PDB entry 4Q4Y | X-ray diffraction, 1.88 A resolution | chains 1 and 3 of the 4 polymer chains in the assembly

Chain 1:
Molecule: Coxsackievirus capsid protein VP1
From: Coxsackievirus A24
UniProt: V9VEF3 (V9VEF3_9ENTO); residues 1-305 here correspond to UniProt positions 581-885 (UniProt number = residue number + 580)
Chain sequence (305 residues; row label = number of the first residue in the row):
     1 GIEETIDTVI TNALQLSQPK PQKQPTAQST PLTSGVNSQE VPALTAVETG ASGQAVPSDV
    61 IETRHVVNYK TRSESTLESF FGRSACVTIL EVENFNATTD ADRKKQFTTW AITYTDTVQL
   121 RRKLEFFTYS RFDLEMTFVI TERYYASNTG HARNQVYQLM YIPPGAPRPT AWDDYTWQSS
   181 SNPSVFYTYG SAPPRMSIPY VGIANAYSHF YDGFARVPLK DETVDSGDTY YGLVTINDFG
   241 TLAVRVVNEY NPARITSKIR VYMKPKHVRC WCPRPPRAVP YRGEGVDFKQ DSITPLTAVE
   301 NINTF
Unresolved in the structure: 1-24
Metal / ion sites: Ca2+ site 1: T26, A27, S29, N68; Ca2+ site 2: T33, S34, S58, I61; Ca2+ site 3: L44 (shared with 2 residues of chain 4)
Residues lining bound ligands:
  - hexane-1,6-diol (HEZ), molecule 1: N154, T188, Y189, G190, S191
  - hexane-1,6-diol (HEZ), molecule 2: Y230, V234, T235, E284
  - N-acetyl-alpha-neuraminic acid (SIA): R143, Y145, A146, S147, N148, Y250, N251, P252
From the paper describing this entry:
  - binding site for N-acetyl-alpha-neuraminic acid: Y145, A146, S147

Chain 3:
Molecule: Coxsackievirus capsid protein VP3
From: Coxsackievirus A24
UniProt: V9VEF3 (V9VEF3_9ENTO); residues 1-240 here correspond to UniProt positions 341-580 (UniProt number = residue number + 340)
Chain sequence (240 residues; each row starts with the number of its first residue):
     1 GLPTMLTPGS SQFLTSDDFQ SPCALPNFDV TPPIHIPGEV FNMMELAEID SMIPMNSVTG
    61 KANTMEMYPI PLDDKGSATP IFSISLSPAS DKRLQYTMLG EILNYYTHWT GSLRFTFLFC
   121 GSMMATGKIL LSYSPPGAKP PTTRKDAMLG THIIWDLGLQ SSCTMLAPWI SNTVYRRCIK
   181 DDFTEGGYIT CFYQTRIVVP SGTPTSMFML AFVSACPDFS VRLLRDTNHI SQRTLFARAQ
Unresolved in the structure: 235-240

Interface between chain 1 and chain 3:
Pairs across the interface (181):
  A27(1) - P217(3)
  Q28(1) - P217(3)  hydrogen bond (backbone-backbone)
  Q28(1) - D218(3)
  A43(1) - I153(3)  hydrophobic
  A43(1) - C163(3)
  A43(1) - T164(3)  hydrogen bond (backbone-backbone)
  L44(1) - S162(3)
  L44(1) - C163(3)  hydrophobic
  T45(1) - Q160(3)
  T45(1) - S161(3)  hydrogen bond (backbone-backbone)
  T45(1) - S162(3)  hydrogen bond (backbone-backbone)
  A46(1) - S161(3)
  A46(1) - S162(3)
  V47(1) - T116(3)
  V47(1) - L118(3)  hydrophobic
  V47(1) - S162(3)  hydrogen bond (backbone-side chain)
  E48(1) - L118(3)
  E48(1) - S161(3)  hydrogen bond
  S52(1) - I49(3)
  S52(1) - D50(3)  hydrogen bond (side chain-backbone)
  G53(1) - D50(3)  hydrogen bond (backbone-side chain)
  G53(1) - R114(3)  hydrogen bond (backbone-side chain)
  G53(1) - T116(3)
  Q54(1) - R114(3)  hydrogen bond (backbone-side chain)
  A55(1) - R114(3)  hydrogen bond (backbone-side chain)
  A55(1) - T164(3)
  A55(1) - L166(3)
  V56(1) - L166(3)
  V56(1) - P217(3)
  P57(1) - S112(3)
  P57(1) - L166(3)
  P57(1) - P168(3)  hydrophobic
  V60(1) - L166(3)  hydrophobic
  I61(1) - T151(3)
  I61(1) - P168(3)  hydrophobic
  N68(1) - D218(3)
  K70(1) - T110(3)
  K70(1) - V174(3)
  K70(1) - Y175(3)
  T71(1) - S220(3)
  R72(1) - N42(3)  hydrogen bond (backbone-side chain)
  R72(1) - M44(3)
  R72(1) - E48(3)  salt bridge
  R72(1) - C216(3)  hydrogen bond (side chain-backbone)
  R72(1) - P217(3)
  R72(1) - F219(3)  hydrogen bond (side chain-backbone)
  R72(1) - S220(3)
  E74(1) - Y106(3)  hydrogen bond (backbone-side chain)
  E74(1) - R222(3)
  E74(1) - L223(3)  hydrogen bond (side chain-backbone)
  E74(1) - L224(3)  hydrogen bond (side chain-backbone)
  S75(1) - N42(3)  hydrogen bond
  S75(1) - M43(3)  hydrogen bond (backbone-backbone)
  S75(1) - M44(3)
  S75(1) - Y106(3)
  T76(1) - F41(3)
  T76(1) - N42(3)
  L77(1) - V40(3)
  L77(1) - F41(3)  hydrogen bond (backbone-backbone)
  L77(1) - M43(3)  hydrophobic
  S79(1) - L224(3)
  F80(1) - M43(3)  hydrophobic
  F80(1) - Y105(3)  hydrophobic
  F80(1) - Y106(3)
  F80(1) - L224(3)
  R83(1) - T15(3)
  R83(1) - S16(3)
  R83(1) - L224(3)
  S84(1) - F13(3)
  S84(1) - T15(3)  hydrogen bond (backbone-backbone)
  D116(1) - Q232(3)  hydrogen bond (backbone-side chain)
  T117(1) - Q232(3)
  V118(1) - I230(3)  hydrophobic
  V118(1) - S231(3)
  V118(1) - Q232(3)  hydrogen bond (backbone-side chain)
  Q119(1) - D226(3)  hydrogen bond
  R122(1) - E101(3)  salt bridge
  R122(1) - Y105(3)  hydrogen bond
  R122(1) - T227(3)
  R122(1) - H229(3)
  R122(1) - I230(3)
  K123(1) - Y105(3)
  F126(1) - M43(3)  hydrophobic
  F126(1) - M98(3)  hydrophobic
  F126(1) - Y105(3)  hydrophobic
  F127(1) - V40(3)  hydrophobic
  F127(1) - M43(3)  hydrophobic
  R131(1) - V30(3)
  R131(1) - T31(3)  hydrogen bond (side chain-backbone)
  R131(1) - P32(3)
  R131(1) - P33(3)
  E135(1) - F19(3)
  T137(1) - F13(3)
  V139(1) - F13(3)  hydrophobic
  P183(1) - A24(3)
  P183(1) - L25(3)  hydrophobic
  A192(1) - S11(3)
  P193(1) - S11(3)
  P193(1) - F13(3)  hydrophobic
  R195(1) - F13(3)
  R195(1) - D17(3)  salt bridge
  R195(1) - S21(3)
  R195(1) - P22(3)
  M196(1) - S21(3)
  M196(1) - P22(3)
  S197(1) - S21(3)  hydrogen bond
  S197(1) - P22(3)  hydrogen bond (backbone-backbone)
  S197(1) - C23(3)
  S197(1) - A24(3)  hydrogen bond (backbone-backbone)
  I198(1) - A24(3)  hydrophobic
  P199(1) - C23(3)
  P199(1) - L25(3)
  P199(1) - F28(3)  hydrophobic
  Y200(1) - F28(3)
  Y200(1) - V30(3)
  V201(1) - L25(3)  hydrophobic
  V201(1) - F28(3)  hydrophobic
  G202(1) - T31(3)  hydrogen bond (backbone-side chain)
  A204(1) - T31(3)
  N205(1) - T31(3)
  N205(1) - P32(3)  hydrogen bond (side chain-backbone)
  N205(1) - I34(3)
  A206(1) - I36(3)  hydrophobic
  Y262(1) - F13(3)  hydrophobic
  K264(1) - D17(3)  hydrogen bond (side chain-backbone)
  R269(1) - E39(3)  salt bridge
  C270(1) - E39(3)
  C270(1) - V40(3)  hydrogen bond (backbone-backbone)
  W271(1) - I36(3)  hydrogen bond (side chain-backbone)
  W271(1) - P37(3)
  W271(1) - G38(3)
  W271(1) - E39(3)
  C272(1) - P37(3)  hydrogen bond (side chain-backbone)
  C272(1) - G38(3)  hydrogen bond (backbone-backbone)
  P273(1) - V40(3)
  P273(1) - L46(3)  hydrophobic
  R274(1) - M98(3)
  P276(1) - M98(3)
  P276(1) - E101(3)
  Y281(1) - I230(3)  hydrophobic
  T294(1) - N63(3)
  P295(1) - N63(3)
  P295(1) - Y96(3)  hydrogen bond (backbone-side chain)
  L296(1) - P54(3)  hydrophobic
  L296(1) - S57(3)
  L296(1) - N63(3)  hydrogen bond (backbone-side chain)
  L296(1) - M67(3)  hydrophobic
  L296(1) - Y96(3)  hydrophobic
  T297(1) - K92(3)
  A298(1) - S57(3)
  A298(1) - V58(3)
  A298(1) - T59(3)
  A298(1) - A62(3)  hydrophobic
  A298(1) - K92(3)  hydrogen bond (backbone-side chain)
  V299(1) - S57(3)  hydrogen bond (backbone-backbone)
  V299(1) - V58(3)
  V299(1) - K92(3)
  V299(1) - R93(3)
  N301(1) - V58(3)
  I302(1) - M55(3)
  I302(1) - N56(3)
  I302(1) - V58(3)
  I302(1) - P71(3)
  I302(1) - I81(3)
  I302(1) - F82(3)
  I302(1) - S83(3)  hydrogen bond (backbone-backbone)
  I302(1) - R93(3)  hydrogen bond (backbone-side chain)
  N303(1) - P80(3)  hydrogen bond (side chain-backbone)
  N303(1) - I81(3)
  N303(1) - F82(3)  hydrogen bond (side chain-backbone)
  N303(1) - S83(3)  hydrogen bond
  T304(1) - S83(3)  hydrogen bond (backbone-backbone)
  T304(1) - R93(3)  hydrogen bond (backbone-side chain)
  F305(1) - S83(3)
  F305(1) - I84(3)
  F305(1) - S85(3)  hydrogen bond (backbone-side chain)
  F305(1) - P140(3)  hydrophobic
  F305(1) - P141(3)
  F305(1) - Y188(3)  hydrophobic
  F305(1) - I189(3)
  F305(1) - T190(3)
Also at the interface, not in a pair above, chain 1 (84 interface residues in all): T30, G82, Y129, I203, K266, P275, R277, V279, I293
Also at the interface, not in a pair above, chain 3 (97 interface residues in all): L14, D18, I70, T79, I102, W155, F212, S214, V221

In short:
The interface between chain 1 and chain 3 involves 84 residues on one side and 97 on the other; the contacts
include 48 hydrogen bonds and 4 salt bridges. Polar contacts include R72(1)-E48(3), R122(1)-E101(3) and
R195(1)-D17(3). Chain 1 binds N-acetyl-alpha-neuraminic acid and hexane-1,6-diol. From the paper: a binding
site for N-acetyl-alpha-neuraminic acid at Y145(1), A146(1) and S147(1).
Chain 1 is Coxsackievirus capsid protein VP1 and chain 3 is Coxsackievirus capsid protein VP3, both from
Coxsackievirus A24; the structure, Crystal structure of Coxsackievirus A24v soaked with
Disialyllacto-N-tetraose (DSLNT), was determined by X-ray diffraction (same publication as 4Q4V, 4Q4W and
4Q4X).
